PDB entry 6XCP | X-ray diffraction, 3.30 A resolution | chains A and C of the 4 polymer chains in the assembly

# Chain A
Protein: MHC class II HLA-DQ-alpha chain
From: Homo sapiens
UniProt: Q30069 (Q30069_HUMAN); the construct lacks a stretch of the UniProt sequence, so the offset changes along the chain: -1 to 9 = UniProt 1-11; 10-181 = UniProt 13-184
Chain sequence (193 residues; row label = number of the first residue in the row; numbers below 1 keep their minus sign (Glu-1 is residue -1)):
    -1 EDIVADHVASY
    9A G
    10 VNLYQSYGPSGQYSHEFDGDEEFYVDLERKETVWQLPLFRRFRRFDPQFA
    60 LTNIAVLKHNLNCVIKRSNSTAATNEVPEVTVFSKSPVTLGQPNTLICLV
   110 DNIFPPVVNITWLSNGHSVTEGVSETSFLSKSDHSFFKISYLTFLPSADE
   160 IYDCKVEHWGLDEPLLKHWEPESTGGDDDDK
Disordered / not traced: -1, 181-190
Construct notes: engineered mutation Cys72 (Ile75 in Q30069); expression tag (182-190)
Disulfide bonds: Cys107-Cys163
Glycans and other covalent adducts: N-acetylglucosamine (NAG) linked to Asn118

# Chain C
Protein: Hybrid insulin peptide, MHC class II HLA-DQ8-beta chain fusion
From: Homo sapiens
UniProt: O19707 (O19707_HUMAN); residues 28-219 here correspond to UniProt positions 1-192 (UniProt number = residue number - 27)
Chain sequence (230 residues; numbered -2 to 227; the number before each row is that of its first residue; numbers below 1 keep their minus sign (Gly-2 is residue -2)):
    -2 GQVELGGGNAVEVCKGSGGSIEGRGGSGASRDSPEDFVYQFKGMCYFTNG
    48 TERVRLVTRYIYNREEYARFDSDVGVYRAVTPLGPPAAEYWNSQKEVLER
    98 TRAELDTVCRHNYQLELRTTLQRRVEPTVTISPSRTEALNHHNLLVCSVT
   148 DFYPAQIKVRWFRNDQEETTGVVSTPLIRNGDWTFQILVMLEMTPQRGDV
   198 YTCHVEHPSLQNPIIVEWRAQSTGGDDDDK
Disordered / not traced: 15-29, 133-139, 220-227
Construct notes: linker (13-27); expression tag (220-227)
Disulfide bonds: Cys42-Cys106, Cys144-Cys200
Glycans and other covalent adducts: N-acetylglucosamine (NAG) linked to Asn46

# Interface between chain A and chain C
Residue-residue contacts - 152 pairs, chain A then chain C:
  Asp0(A) with Arg56(C), salt bridge
  Ile1(A) with Tyr43(C), hydrophobic; Arg52(C)
  Ala3(A) with Tyr43(C), hydrophobic; Phe44(C); Thr45(C)
  Asp4(A) with Phe44(C), hydrogen bond (backbone-backbone); Thr45(C); Asn46(C), hydrogen bond (side chain-backbone)
  His5(A) with Cys42(C); Tyr43(C); Phe44(C), hydrogen bond (backbone-backbone); Leu118(C)
  Val6(A) with Cys42(C); Tyr43(C), hydrophobic
  Ala7(A) with Gly40(C); Met41(C); Cys42(C), hydrogen bond (backbone-backbone); Phe44(C), hydrophobic
  Ser8(A) with Gly40(C); Met41(C)
  Tyr9(A) with Gly3(C); Gly4(C), hydrogen bond (backbone-backbone); Gly40(C), hydrogen bond (backbone-backbone); Val105(C), hydrophobic; Asn109(C); Glu113(C), hydrogen bond
  Gly9A(A) with Phe38(C); Gly40(C)
  Val10(A) with Phe38(C), hydrogen bond (backbone-backbone); Lys39(C); Gly40(C)
  Asn11(A) with Tyr36(C); Gln37(C); Phe38(C), hydrogen bond (backbone-backbone)
  Leu12(A) with Val35(C), hydrophobic; Tyr36(C); Gln37(C)
  Tyr13(A) with Val35(C); Tyr36(C), hydrogen bond (backbone-backbone)
  Gln14(A) with Asp33(C); Phe34(C); Val35(C)
  Ser15(A) with Asp33(C), hydrogen bond (backbone-side chain); Phe34(C), hydrogen bond (side chain-backbone)
  Tyr16(A) with Pro31(C), hydrophobic; Glu32(C); Asp33(C), hydrogen bond (backbone-side chain)
  Tyr22(A) with Gly3(C)
  His24(A) with Leu2(C)
  Phe26(A) with Glu113(C); Thr117(C); Leu118(C), hydrophobic
  Asp27(A) with Arg176(C), hydrogen bond (backbone-side chain)
  Gly28(A) with Arg176(C)
  Asp29(A) with Tyr150(C), hydrogen bond; Arg176(C), salt bridge; Trp180(C); Phe182(C)
  Glu30(A) with Trp180(C), hydrogen bond (backbone-side chain)
  Glu31(A) with Glu113(C); Trp180(C)
  Gln44(A) with Trp180(C)
  Leu45(A) with Arg120(C); Trp180(C)
  Leu47(A) with Thr116(C)
  Phe48(A) with Thr116(C); Thr117(C); Trp180(C), hydrophobic
  Phe51(A) with Gly-2(C), hydrogen bond (backbone-backbone)
  Arg52(A) with Glu1(C), salt bridge; Leu112(C); Glu113(C), salt bridge; Thr116(C); Thr117(C)
  Arg53(A) with Gly-2(C); Val0(C); Glu1(C), hydrogen bond (backbone-backbone)
  Phe54(A) with Glu1(C)
  Asp55(A) with Val0(C)
  Phe58(A) with Gly3(C); Gly4(C)
  Asn62(A) with Gly4(C), hydrogen bond (side chain-backbone); Asn6(C)
  Val65(A) with Asn6(C); Ala7(C)
  Leu66(A) with Asn6(C); Tyr36(C)
  His68(A) with Glu9(C); Ser14(C)
  Asn69(A) with Asn6(C), hydrogen bond; Ala7(C), hydrogen bond (side chain-backbone); Glu9(C); Tyr36(C), hydrogen bond
  Leu70(A) with Phe34(C); Tyr36(C), hydrophobic
  Asn71(A) with Ser14(C)
  Cys72(A) with Glu9(C); Cys11(C), disulfide
  Val73(A) with Tyr36(C), hydrophobic; Tyr59(C), hydrophobic; Tyr64(C); Leu80(C), hydrophobic
  Ile74(A) with Phe34(C), hydrophobic; Tyr59(C)
  Arg76(A) with Glu9(C), salt bridge; Val10(C); Leu80(C)
  Ser77(A) with Tyr59(C), hydrogen bond
  Ser79(A) with Phe34(C)
  Thr80(A) with Phe34(C); Tyr59(C), hydrogen bond (backbone-side chain); Asn60(C), hydrogen bond (backbone-side chain)
  Ala81(A) with Glu32(C); Asp33(C); Phe34(C); Asn60(C), hydrogen bond (backbone-side chain)
  Ala82(A) with Asp33(C), hydrogen bond (backbone-backbone); Asn60(C)
  Asn84(A) with Ser30(C), hydrogen bond
  Phe92(A) with Ile175(C), hydrophobic; Asn177(C)
  Ser93(A) with Gln183(C), hydrogen bond (backbone-side chain)
  Lys94(A) with Thr147(C); Asp148(C), salt bridge; Asp179(C), salt bridge; Gln183(C)
  Pro96(A) with Thr127(C); Ser145(C)
  Ile106(A) with Asn177(C)
  Phe113(A) with Gln37(C); Asn60(C); Arg61(C)
  Pro114(A) with Asp33(C); Val35(C), hydrophobic
  Ser139(A) with Lys39(C)
  Lys140(A) with Lys39(C), hydrogen bond (backbone-side chain)
  Asp142(A) with Arg61(C), salt bridge
  His143(A) with Gln37(C), hydrogen bond (backbone-side chain); Lys39(C), hydrogen bond; Ile58(C); Arg61(C); Glu63(C), salt bridge
  Phe145(A) with Gln37(C)
  Ile148(A) with Arg176(C); Asn177(C); Gly178(C)
  Tyr150(A) with Asn177(C), hydrogen bond (side chain-backbone); Gly178(C); Asp179(C), hydrogen bond (side chain-backbone)
  Trp168(A) with Ser30(C); Pro31(C)
Interface residues without a listed pair, chain A (76 interface residues in all): Val2, Trp43, Glu85, Ser95, Pro115, Val116, Thr135, Ser144, Phe146
Interface residues without a listed pair, chain C (68 interface residues in all): Gln-1, Gly5, Val8, Gly13, Val54, Pro83, Cys106, Tyr110, Thr181
Cross-chain cystine bridges: Cys72(A)-Cys11(C)
Interface features reported in the paper:
  - residue pairs: Arg52(A)-Glu1(C) (salt bridge), Arg76(A)-Glu9(C) (salt bridge)

# Summary
76 residues of chain A and 68 residues of chain C are in contact, with 1 disulfide bond, 34 hydrogen bonds and
9 salt bridges. Among the polar pairs are Asp0(A)-Arg56(C), Asp29(A)-Arg176(C) and Arg52(A)-Glu1(C). The paper
describes salt bridges between Arg52(A) and Glu1(C) and Arg76(A) and Glu9(C).
Here chain A is MHC class II HLA-DQ-alpha chain and chain C is Hybrid insulin peptide, MHC class II
HLA-DQ8-beta chain fusion, both from Homo sapiens. Entry 6XCP (Immune receptor complex) was determined by
X-ray diffraction (same publication as 6XC9 and 6XCO).
